PDB entry 7QH6 | electron microscopy, 3.08 A resolution | chains D and A of the 46 polymer chains in the assembly

Chain D:
Name: 39S ribosomal protein L2, mitochondrial
From: Homo sapiens
UniProt: Q5T653 (RM02_HUMAN); residues 1-305 here = UniProt positions 1-305
Sequence (305 residues; numbered 1 to 305; the number before each row is that of its first residue):
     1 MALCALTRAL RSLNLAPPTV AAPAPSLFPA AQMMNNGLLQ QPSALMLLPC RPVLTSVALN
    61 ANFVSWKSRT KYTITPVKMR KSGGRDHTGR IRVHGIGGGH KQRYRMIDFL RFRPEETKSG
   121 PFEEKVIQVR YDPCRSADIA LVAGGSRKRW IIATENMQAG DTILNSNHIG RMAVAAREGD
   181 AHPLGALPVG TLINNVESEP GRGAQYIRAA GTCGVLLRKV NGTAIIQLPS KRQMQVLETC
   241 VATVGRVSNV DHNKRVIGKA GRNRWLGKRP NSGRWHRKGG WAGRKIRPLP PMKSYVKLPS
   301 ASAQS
Disordered / not traced: 1-101, 276-305

Chain A:
Molecule: 16S ribosomal RNA
From: Homo sapiens
Sequence (1559 nucleotides; row label = number of the first residue in the row):
  1671 GCUAAACCUA GCCCCAAACC CACUCCACCU UACUACCAGA CAACCUUAGC CAAACCAUUU
  1731 ACCCAAAUAA AGUAUAGGCG AUAGAAAUUG AAACCUGGCG CAAUAGAUAU AGUACCGCAA
  1791 GGGAAAGAUG AAAAAUUAUA ACCAAGCAUA AUAUAGCAAG GACUAACCCC UAUACCUUCU
  1851 GCAUAAUGAA UUAACUAGAA AUAACUUUGC AAGGAGAGCC AAAGCUAAGA CCCCCGAAAC
  1911 CAGACGAGCU ACCUAAGAAC AGCUAAAAGA GCACACCCGU CUAUGUAGCA AAAUAGUGGG
  1971 AAGAUUUAUA GGUAGAGGCG ACAAACCUAC CGAGCCUGGU GAUAGCUGGU UGUCCAAGAU
  2031 AGAAUCUUAG UUCAACUUUA AAUUUGCCCA CAGAACCCUC UAAAUCCCCU UGUAAAUUUA
  2091 ACUGUUAGUC CAAAGAGGAA CAGCUCUUUG GACACUAGGA AAAAACCUUG UAGAGAGAGU
  2151 AAAAAAUUUA ACACCCAUAG UAGGCCUAAA AGCAGCCACC AAUUAAGAAA GCGUUCAAGC
  2211 UCAACACCCA CUACCUAAAA AAUCCCAAAC AUAUAACUGA ACUCCUCACA CCCAAUUGGA
  2271 CCAAUCUAUC ACCCUAUAGA AGAACUAAUG UUAGUAUAAG UAACAUGAAA ACAUUCUCCU
  2331 CCGCAUAAGC CUGCGUCAGA UUAAAACACU GAACUGACAA UUAACAGCCC AAUAUCUACA
  2391 AUCAACCAAC AAGUCAUUAU UACCCUCACU GUCAACCCAA CACAGGCAUG CUCAUAAGGA
  2451 AAGGUUAAAA AAAGUAAAAG GAACUCGGCA AAUCUUACCC CGCCUGUUUA CCAAAAACAU
  2511 CACCUCUAGC AUCACCAGUA UUAGAGGCAC CGCCUGCCCA GUGACACAUG UUUAACGGCC
  2571 GCGGUACCCU AACCGUGCAA AGGUAGCAUA AUCACUUGUU CCUUAAAUAG GGACCUGUAU
  2631 GAAUGGCUCC ACGAGGGUUC AGCUGUCUCU UACUUUUAAC CAGUGAAAUU GACCUGCCCG
  2691 UGAAGAGGCG GGCAUAACAC AGCAAGACGA GAAGACCCUA UGGAGCUUUA AUUUAUUAAU
  2751 GCAAACAGUA CCUAACAAAC CCACAGGUCC UAAACUACCA AACCUGCAUU AAAAAUUUCG
  2811 GUUGGGGCGA CCUCGGAGCA GAACCCAACC UCCGAGCAGU ACAUGCUAAG ACUUCACCAG
  2871 UCAAAGCGAA CUACUAUACU CAAUUGAUCC AAUAACUUGA CCAACGGAAC AAGUUACCCU
  2931 AGGGAUAACA GCGCAAUCCU AUUCUAGAGU CCAUAUCAAC AAUAGGGUUU ACGACCUCGA
  2991 UGUUGGAUCA GGACAUCCCG AUGGUGCAGC CGCUAUUAAA GGUUCGUUUG UUCAACGAUU
  3051 AAAGUCCUAC GUGAUCUGAG UUCAGACCGG AGUAAUCCAG GUCGGUUUCU AUCUACUUUC
  3111 AAAUUCCUCC CUGUACGAAA GGACAAGAGA AAUAAGGCCU ACUUCACAAA GCGCCUUCCC
  3171 CCGUAAAUGA UAUCAUCUCA ACUUAGUAUU AUACCCACAC CCACCCAAGA ACAGGGUUU
Disordered / not traced: 1692-1694, 1709-1711, 1733-1736, 1761-1766, 1806-1810, 1936-1970, 2068-2071, 2159-2231, 2350-2362, 2474-2480, 2488-2492, 2545-2649, 2757-2791, 2882-2888, 2952-2971, 2984-3069, 3097-3099, 3110-3112, 3197-3200, 3208-3211, 3229
Construct notes: conflict U3107 (Unk3109 in 1025814679)

Chain D / chain A interface:
Contacting residue pairs (71; chain D residue first):
  Gln102(D) with A2402(A), hydrogen bond to the phosphate; G2403(A), phosphate contact
  Arg103(D) with C2389(A), salt bridge to the phosphate; G2403(A), salt bridge to the phosphate
  Tyr104(D) with A2527(A), hydrogen bond to the phosphate; G2528(A), hydrogen bond to the phosphate
  Arg105(D) with G2403(A), salt bridge to the phosphate
  Phe109(D) with G2528(A), phosphate contact
  Gln128(D) with A2388(A), base contact
  Arg130(D) with A2388(A), hydrogen bond to the sugar
  Tyr131(D) with A2402(A), base contact
  Pro133(D) with A2402(A), sugar contact; G2403(A), phosphate contact
  Arg135(D) with G2528(A), salt bridge to the phosphate; U2529(A), salt bridge to the phosphate
  Ser136(D) with U2531(A), sugar contact; U2532(A), phosphate contact
  Leu141(D) with A2388(A), base contact
  Lys148(D) with A2388(A), hydrogen bond to the base
  Trp150(D) with A2388(A), sugar contact
  Arg202(D) with A2521(A), salt bridge to the phosphate
  Gln205(D) with C2520(A), hydrogen bond to the sugar; A2521(A), hydrogen bond to the base; U2529(A), base contact
  Tyr206(D) with G2519(A), hydrogen bond to the phosphate; C2520(A), hydrogen bond to the phosphate; U2529(A), sugar contact
  Ile207(D) with U2529(A), sugar contact; A2530(A), phosphate contact
  Arg208(D) with U2529(A), salt bridge to the phosphate; A2530(A), phosphate contact
  Ala209(D) with U2529(A), sugar contact; A2530(A), phosphate contact; U2531(A), sugar contact
  Ala210(D) with U2531(A), hydrogen bond to the sugar
  Gly211(D) with U2531(A), base contact
  Thr212(D) with A2530(A), phosphate contact
  Leu228(D) with G2519(A), base contact
  Pro229(D) with A2530(A), hydrogen bond to the sugar
  Ser230(D) with G2519(A), hydrogen bond to the base; A2530(A), hydrogen bond to the sugar
  Arg232(D) with A2518(A), salt bridge to the phosphate; G2519(A), salt bridge to the phosphate
  Arg246(D) with U2531(A), base contact
  His252(D) with U2531(A), base contact
  Asn253(D) with U2531(A), sugar contact
  Ile257(D) with C2511(A), sugar contact
  Lys259(D) with A1974(A), salt bridge to the phosphate
  Gly261(D) with A1974(A), sugar contact
  Arg262(D) with A2401(A), salt bridge to the phosphate
  Arg264(D) with A1974(A), hydrogen bond to the phosphate; U1975(A), salt bridge to the phosphate
  Trp265(D) with G1973(A), hydrogen bond to the base; A1974(A), sugar contact; A2401(A), sugar contact
  Leu266(D) with A2401(A), sugar contact; A2402(A), phosphate contact
  Arg269(D) with C1922(A), phosphate contact; C1923(A), salt bridge to the phosphate; G1990(A), salt bridge to the phosphate
  Asn271(D) with A1991(A), sugar contact; A2509(A), phosphate contact; U2510(A), hydrogen bond to the phosphate
  Ser272(D) with C1992(A), hydrogen bond to the base; A2509(A), sugar contact
  Gly273(D) with A1991(A), sugar contact; C1992(A), sugar contact; C2508(A), phosphate contact
  Arg274(D) with C1992(A), hydrogen bond to the base; A2509(A), phosphate contact
  Trp275(D) with A2509(A), phosphate contact
Other interface residues (no listed pair), chain D (48 interface residues in all): Ile107, Ile127, Met234, Gly258, Pro270
Other interface residues (no listed pair), chain A (30 interface residues in all): C2493, G2537, C2538

In short:
The interface between chain D and chain A involves 48 residues on one side and 30 on the other, with 18
hydrogen bonds and 14 salt bridges. Polar pairs include Lys148(D)-A2388(A), Gln205(D)-A2521(A) and
Ser230(D)-G2519(A).
Chain D is 39S ribosomal protein L2, mitochondrial and chain A is 16S ribosomal RNA, both from Homo sapiens;
the structure, Cryo-EM structure of the human mtLSU assembly intermediate upon MRM2 depletion - class 1, was
determined by electron microscopy together with 7QH7 from the same study.
